7AB2 - chain A; structure by X-ray diffraction, 1.78 A resolution.

[Chain A]
Protein: Tyrosine-protein kinase Mer
From: Homo sapiens
Notes: EC 2.7.10.1; fragment: MERTK kinase domain
Reference sequence: Q12866 (MERTK_HUMAN); numbering as in UniProt (aligned over 571-864)
Sequence (298 residues; row label = number of the first residue in the row):
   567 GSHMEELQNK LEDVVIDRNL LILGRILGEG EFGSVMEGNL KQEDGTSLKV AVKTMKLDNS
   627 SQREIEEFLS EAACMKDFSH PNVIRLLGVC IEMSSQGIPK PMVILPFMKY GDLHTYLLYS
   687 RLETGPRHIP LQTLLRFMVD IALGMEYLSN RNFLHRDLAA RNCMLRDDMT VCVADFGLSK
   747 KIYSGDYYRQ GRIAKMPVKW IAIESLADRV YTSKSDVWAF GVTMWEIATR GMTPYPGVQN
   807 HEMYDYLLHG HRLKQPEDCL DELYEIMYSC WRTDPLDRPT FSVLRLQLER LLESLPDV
Disordered / not traced: 567, 622-626, 743-762, 863-864
Sequence notes: expression tag (567-570); engineered mutation R591 (Lys in Q12866), R693 (Lys in Q12866), R702 (Lys in Q12866), R856 (Lys in Q12866)
Residues lining bound ligands: R6N (4-[2-(butylamino)-5-[4-[(4-methylpiperazin-1-yl)methyl]phenyl]pyrrolo[2,3-d]pyrimidin-7-yl]cyclohexan-1-ol): L593, V601, A617, I650, L671, P672, F673, M674, K675, D678, R727, M730, A740
Swiss-Prot annotation at these positions:
  - active site: D723 (Proton acceptor)
  - binding site (ATP): L593 to V601, K615
  - modified residue (Phosphotyrosine): Y749, Y753, Y754
  - natural variant: S661 (S661C: In RP38), A708 (A708S: In a head &)
Reported in the primary citation:
  - binding site for R6N: L671
  - post-translational modification sites: Y753, Y754 (citing earlier work)

[In short]
Ligands of chain A: compound R6N. From UniProt: active-site residue D723 and 10 ATP-binding residues. The
paper reports a binding site for R6N at L671; modification sites Y753 and Y754.
Chain A is Tyrosine-protein kinase Mer (Homo sapiens); the structure, Crystal structure of MerTK kinase domain
in complex with UNC2025, was determined by X-ray diffraction, deposited together with 7AAZ, 7AAX, 7AAY, 7AB0
and 7AB1.
